7QIQ - chains B and D of the 8 polymer chains in the assembly; structure by X-ray diffraction, 1.85 A resolution.

Chain B:
Molecule: Chymotrypsin A chain B
From: Bos taurus
UniProtKB: P00766 (CTRA_BOVIN); residues 16-146 here = UniProt positions 16-146
Sequence (131 residues; each row starts with the number of its first residue):
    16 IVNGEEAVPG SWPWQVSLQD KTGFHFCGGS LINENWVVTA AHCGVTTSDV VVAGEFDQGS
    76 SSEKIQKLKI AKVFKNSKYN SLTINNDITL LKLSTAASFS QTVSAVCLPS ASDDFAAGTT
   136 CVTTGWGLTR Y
Disulfide bonds: C42-C58
Curated features (UniProtKB/Swiss-Prot):
  - active site (Charge relay system): H57, D102

Chain D:
Molecule: Pancreatic trypsin inhibitor
UniProtKB: P00974 (BPT1_BOVIN); residues 1-58 here correspond to UniProt positions 36-93 (UniProt number = residue number + 35)
Sequence (58 residues; row label = number of the first residue in the row):
     1 RPDFCLEPPY TGPCAARIIR YFYNAKAGLC QTFVYGGCRA KRNNFKSAED CMRTCGGA
Construct notes: engineered mutation A15 (Lys50 in P00974)
Modified positions: A15 (alpha-aminobutyric acid; ABA)
Disulfide bonds: C5-C55, C14-C38, C30-C51

Chain B / chain D interface:
Contacting residue pairs (17):
  F39(B) - R17(D)
  F39(B) - I19(D)  hydrophobic
  H40(B) - R17(D)  hydrogen bond (backbone-side chain)
  F41(B) - A16(D)
  F41(B) - R17(D)  hydrogen bond (backbone-backbone)
  C42(B) - A16(D)  hydrophobic
  H57(B) - C14(D)
  H57(B) - A15(D)
  H57(B) - A16(D)
  H57(B) - I18(D)
  H57(B) - G36(D)
  H57(B) - G37(D)
  C58(B) - I18(D)
  L97(B) - R39(D)  hydrogen bond (backbone-side chain)
  I99(B) - C14(D)  hydrophobic
  I99(B) - C38(D)  hydrophobic
  Y146(B) - T11(D)  hydrogen bond
Interface residues without a listed pair, chain B (11 interface residues in all): Y94, L143
Interface residues without a listed pair, chain D (12 interface residues in all): P13

Summary:
11 residues of chain B face 12 of chain D across their interface; the contacts include 4 hydrogen bonds. Among
the polar pairs are H40(B)-R17(D), L97(B)-R39(D) and Y146(B)-T11(D). Curated annotation (UniProt) lists
active-site residues H57(B) and D102(B) on chain B.
Chain B is Chymotrypsin A chain B (Bos taurus) and chain D is Pancreatic trypsin inhibitor; the structure,
CRYSTAL STRUCTURE OF THE P1 aminobutanoic acid (ABU) BPTI MUTANT- BOVINE CHYMOTRYPSIN COMPLEX, was determined
by X-ray diffraction, deposited together with 7QIS and 7QIT.
